PDB entry 8I75 | X-ray diffraction, 1.33 A resolution | chain A

== Chain A ==
Name: Osteocalcin
Organism: Bos taurus
UniProtKB: P02820 (OSTCN_BOVIN); residues 17-49 here correspond to UniProt positions 68-100 (UniProt number = residue number + 51)
Sequence (38 residues; numbered 12 to 49; the number before each row is that of its first residue):
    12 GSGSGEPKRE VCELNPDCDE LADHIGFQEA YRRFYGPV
Disordered / not traced: 12-16, 48-49
Sequence notes: expression tag (12-16)
Disulfide bonds: Cys23-Cys29
Curated features (UniProtKB/Swiss-Prot):
  - binding site (Ca(2+)): Glu17, Glu21, Glu24, Asp30
  - modified residue (4-carboxyglutamate): Glu17, Glu21, Glu24

== Summary ==
Curated annotation (UniProt) lists 4 Ca2+-binding residues.
Chain A is Osteocalcin (Bos taurus); the structure, Crystal structure of decarboxylated osteocalcin at pH 2.0,
was determined by X-ray diffraction, deposited together with 8I74 and 8I76.
